PDB entry 6MO2 | X-ray diffraction, 2.80 A resolution | chain A

== Chain A ==
Molecule: FLAVIVIRUS_NS2B/Peptidase S7
From: Dengue virus 2
UniProtKB: chimeric construct of A0A0B4L2Y4, Q91H74: residues 49-991 from A0A0B4L2Y4 (A0A0B4L2Y4_9FLAV) positions 1394-1440 (offset varies); residues 1001-1185 from Q91H74 positions 1476-1660 (UniProt number = residue number + 475)
Amino-acid sequence (247 residues; each row starts with the number of its first residue; note: 896 numbers in that range are skipped by the numbering (no residue carries them; nothing is unmodelled there)):
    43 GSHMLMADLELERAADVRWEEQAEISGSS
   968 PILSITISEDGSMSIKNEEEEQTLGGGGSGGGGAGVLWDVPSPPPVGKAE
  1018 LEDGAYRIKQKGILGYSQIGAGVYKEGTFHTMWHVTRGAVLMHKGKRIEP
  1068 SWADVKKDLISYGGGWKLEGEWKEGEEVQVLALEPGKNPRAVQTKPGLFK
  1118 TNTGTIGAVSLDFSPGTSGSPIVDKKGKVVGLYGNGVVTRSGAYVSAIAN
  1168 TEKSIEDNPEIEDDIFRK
Not modelled in the structure: 43-47, 968-1017, 1152-1164, 1171-1185
Construct notes: expression tag (43-48); linker (992-1000); conflict Asn1167 (Gln1642 in Q91H74)
Residues lining bound ligands: JVM (1-(4-{5-[(piperidin-4-yl)methoxy]-3-[4-(1H-pyrazol-4-yl)phenyl]pyrazin-2-yl}phenyl)methanamine): Lys1073, Lys1074, Asp1075, Leu1076, Trp1083, Thr1120, Gly1148, Leu1149, Gly1151, Ile1165

== In short ==
Chain A binds compound JVM.
Chain A is FLAVIVIRUS_NS2B/Peptidase S7 (Dengue virus 2); the structure, Structure of dengue virus protease
with an allosteric Inhibitor that blocks replication, was determined by X-ray diffraction together with 6MO0
and 6MO1 from the same study.
